Entry 7AAI (X-ray diffraction, 2.10 A resolution); this record covers chain AAA.

Chain AAA:
Protein: Albumin
Source organism: Homo sapiens
UniProtKB: P02768 (ALBU_HUMAN); residues 2-585 here correspond to UniProt positions 26-609 (UniProt number = residue number + 24)
Chain sequence (584 residues; each row starts with the number of its first residue):
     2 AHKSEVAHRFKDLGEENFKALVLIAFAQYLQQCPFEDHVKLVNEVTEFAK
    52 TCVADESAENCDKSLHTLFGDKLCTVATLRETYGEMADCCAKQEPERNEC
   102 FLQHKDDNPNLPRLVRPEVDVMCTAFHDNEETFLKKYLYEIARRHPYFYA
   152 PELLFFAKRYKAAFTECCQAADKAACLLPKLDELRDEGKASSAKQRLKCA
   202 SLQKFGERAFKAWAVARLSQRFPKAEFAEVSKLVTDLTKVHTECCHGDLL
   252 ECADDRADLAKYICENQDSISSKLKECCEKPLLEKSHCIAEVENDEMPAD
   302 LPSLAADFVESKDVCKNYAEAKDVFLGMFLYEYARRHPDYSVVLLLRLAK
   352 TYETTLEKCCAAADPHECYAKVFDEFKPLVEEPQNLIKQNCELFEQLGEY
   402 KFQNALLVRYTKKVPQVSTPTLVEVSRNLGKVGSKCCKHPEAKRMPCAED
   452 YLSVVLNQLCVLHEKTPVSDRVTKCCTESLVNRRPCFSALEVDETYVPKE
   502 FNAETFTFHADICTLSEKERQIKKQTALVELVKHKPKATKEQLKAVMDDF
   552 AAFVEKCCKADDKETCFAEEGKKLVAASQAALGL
Disordered / not traced: 2, 584-585
Cystine bridges: Cys53-Cys62, Cys75-Cys91, Cys90-Cys101, Cys124-Cys169, Cys168-Cys177, Cys245-Cys253, Cys265-Cys279, Cys278-Cys289, Cys316-Cys361, Cys360-Cys369, Cys392-Cys438, Cys437-Cys448, Cys461-Cys477, Cys476-Cys487, Cys514-Cys559, Cys558-Cys567
Ligand contacts:
  - pentadecafluorooctanoic acid (8PF), molecule 1: Asp187, Lys190, Ala191, Ala194, Asn429, Lys432, Val433, Lys436, Tyr452, Val455, Val456, Gln459
  - pentadecafluorooctanoic acid (8PF), molecule 2: Phe206, Arg209, Ala210, Ala213, Asp324, Leu327, Leu331, Leu347, Ala350, Lys351, Glu354, Ser480, Leu481, Val482
  - pentadecafluorooctanoic acid (8PF), molecule 3: Trp214, Arg218, Leu219, Arg222, Phe223, Leu238, Arg257, Leu260, Ala261, Ile264, Ser287, Ile290, Ala291
  - pentadecafluorooctanoic acid (8PF), molecule 4: Leu387, Asn391, Arg410, Tyr411, Val415, Val426, Leu430, Leu453, Leu457, Leu460, Arg485, Phe488, Ser489, Leu491
  - MPO (3[N-morpholino]propane sulfonic acid): Leu115, Ile142, His146, Phe149, Leu154, Phe157, Tyr161, Leu185, Arg186, Gly189, Lys190
What the authors report for this chain:
  - binding site for pentadecafluorooctanoic acid: Asp187, Lys190, Ala191, Phe206, Arg209, Ala210, Ala213, Trp214, Arg218, Leu219, Arg222, Leu238, Arg257, Leu260, Ala261, Ile264, Ser287, Ile290, Ala291, Asp324, Leu327, Leu347, Ala350, Lys351, Glu354, Leu387, Asn391, Arg410, Tyr411, Val415, Asn429, Leu430, Lys432, Lys436, Tyr452, Leu453, Val455, Val456, Leu457, Gln459, Leu460, Ser480, Leu481, Val482, Arg485, Phe488, Ser489, Leu491
  - binding site for tetraethylene glycol: Arg257
  - conformationally variable residues (side-chain flip): Arg197, Arg218, Tyr411, Lys414, Lys436
  - contacts within the chain: Asp187-Lys432 (salt bridge)

Overview:
Bound to chain AAA: 4 copies of pentadecafluorooctanoic acid and compound MPO. From the paper: a binding site
for pentadecafluorooctanoic acid at Asp187, Lys190 and Ala191 among others; a binding site for tetraethylene
glycol at Arg257.
Chain AAA is Albumin (Homo sapiens); the structure, Crystal structure of Human serum albumin in complex with
perfluorooctanoic acid (PFOA) at 2.10 Angstrom Resolution, was determined by X-ray diffraction, deposited
together with 7AAE.
